8CW4 - chains 1F and 1G of the 70 polymer chains in the assembly; structure by electron microscopy, 3.00 A resolution.

[Chain 1F (and 1G)]
Name: Conjugal transfer protein TraM
Organism: Escherichia coli
Notes: chain 1G of this document is another copy of the same molecule, construct and numbering; everything in this record applies to it too
UniProtKB: Q46696 (Q46696_ECOLX); residue numbers follow UniProt; this construct covers 1-97
Sequence (97 residues; each row starts with the number of its first residue):
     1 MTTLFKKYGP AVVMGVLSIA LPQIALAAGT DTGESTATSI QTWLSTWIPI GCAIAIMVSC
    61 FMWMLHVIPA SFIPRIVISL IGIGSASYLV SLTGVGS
Unresolved in the structure: 1-27
Ligand contacts:
  - phosphatidylglycerol (PGW; (1R)-2-{[(S)-{[(2S)-2,3-dihydroxypropyl]oxy}(hydroxy)phosphoryl]oxy}-1-[(hexadecanoyloxy)methyl]ethyl (9Z)-octadec-9-enoate), molecule 1: Ala37, Trp43, Leu44, Trp47
  - phosphatidylglycerol (PGW), molecule 2: Trp47, Gly51, Ile54, Ala55, Val58, Ser59, Met62, Val67, Ile68
  - phosphatidylglycerol (PGW), molecule 3: Ile56, Cys60, Trp63, Pro69, Ala70, Ile73, Pro74, Ile76, Val77, Ile81
  - phosphatidylglycerol (PGW), molecule 4: Phe61, Leu65, His66
  - phosphatidylglycerol (PGW), molecule 5: Arg75, Ile78, Gly82, Leu89

[How chain 1F and chain 1G interact]
Pairs across the interface - 35 pairs, chain 1F then chain 1G:
  Asp31(1F) with Trp43(1G), hydrogen bond
  Gly33(1F) with Trp47(1G)
  Glu34(1F) with Trp47(1G); Ile50(1G)
  Ala37(1F) with Ile50(1G), hydrophobic; Ile54(1G)
  Thr38(1F) with Ile50(1G)
  Gln41(1F) with Ile50(1G); Ala53(1G); Ile54(1G)
  Leu44(1F) with Ile54(1G), hydrophobic; Met57(1G), hydrophobic; Val58(1G), hydrophobic
  Ile48(1F) with Phe61(1G), hydrophobic
  Gly51(1F) with Phe61(1G)
  Cys52(1F) with Phe61(1G); Met64(1G), hydrophobic
  Ala55(1F) with Leu65(1G), hydrophobic
  Arg75(1F) with Trp63(1G); His66(1G), hydrogen bond
  Ile76(1F) with Met64(1G)
  Ile78(1F) with Trp63(1G), hydrophobic
  Ser79(1F) with Cys60(1G); Trp63(1G); Met64(1G)
  Leu80(1F) with Met64(1G), hydrophobic
  Ile83(1F) with Met57(1G); Cys60(1G), hydrophobic
  Ala86(1F) with Ala53(1G)
  Val90(1F) with Pro49(1G); Ala53(1G); Ile56(1G), hydrophobic
  Thr93(1F) with Leu80(1G)
  Val95(1F) with Leu80(1G)
  Gly96(1F) with Pro49(1G)
Interface residues without a listed pair, chain 1F (27 interface residues in all): Ile40, Ser45, Phe72, Gly82, Ser87
Interface residues without a listed pair, chain 1G (20 interface residues in all): Thr46, Cys52, Ile83, Gly84

[In short]
27 residues of chain 1F and 20 residues of chain 1G are in contact, with 2 hydrogen bonds. Among the polar
pairs are Asp31(1F)-Trp43(1G) and Arg75(1F)-His66(1G). Chain 1F binds 5 copies of phosphatidylglycerol.
Chain 1F and chain 1G are both Conjugal transfer protein TraM (Escherichia coli); the structure, CryoEM
structure of the N-pilus from Escherichia coli, was determined by electron microscopy, deposited together with
8CUE.
